PDB entry 6V8P | electron microscopy, 4.10 A resolution (low resolution: residue-level contacts below are approximate; hydrogen-bond / salt-bridge calls are withheld) | chains E and F of the 5 polymer chains in the assembly

Chain E:
Name: DNA polymerase zeta processivity subunit
Organism: Saccharomyces cerevisiae (strain ATCC 204508 / S288c)
UniProt: P38927 (REV7_YEAST); numbering as in UniProt (aligned over 1-245)
Sequence (245 residues; row label = number of the first residue in the row):
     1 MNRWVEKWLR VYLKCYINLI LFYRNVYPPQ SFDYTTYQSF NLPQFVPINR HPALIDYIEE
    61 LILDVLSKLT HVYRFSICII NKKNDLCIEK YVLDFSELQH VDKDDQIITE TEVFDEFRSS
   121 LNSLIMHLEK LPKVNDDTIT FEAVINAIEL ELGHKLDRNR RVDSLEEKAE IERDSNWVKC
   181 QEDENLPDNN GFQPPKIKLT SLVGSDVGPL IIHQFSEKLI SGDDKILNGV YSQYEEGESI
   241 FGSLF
Not modelled in the structure: 1, 102-107, 182-196, 220-245

Chain F:
Name: DNA polymerase delta small subunit
Organism: Saccharomyces cerevisiae (strain ATCC 204508 / S288c)
Notes: EC 2.7.7.7
UniProt: P46957 (DPOD2_YEAST); numbering as in UniProt (aligned over 1-487)
Sequence (494 residues; numbered -6 to 487; the number before each row is that of its first residue; numbers below 1 keep their minus sign (Gly-6 is residue -6)):
    -6 GPGGDLHMDA LLTKFNEDRS LQDENLSQPR TRVRIVDDNL YNKSNPFQLC YKKRDYGSQY
    54 YHIYQYRLKT FRERVLKECD KRWDAGFTLN GQLVLKKDKV LDIQGNQPCW CVGSIYCEMK
   114 YKPNVLDEVI NDTYGAPDLT KSYTDKEGGS DEIMLEDESG RVLLVGDFIR STPFITGVVV
   174 GILGMEAEAG TFQVLDICYP TPLPQNPFPA PIATCPTRGK IALVSGLNLN NTSPDRLLRL
   234 EILREFLMGR INNKIDDISL IGRLLICGNS VDFDIKSVNK DELMISLTEF SKFLHNILPS
   294 ISVDIMPGTN DPSDKSLPQQ PFHKSLFDKS LESYFNGSNK EILNLVTNPY EFSYNGVDVL
   354 AVSGKNINDI CKYVIPSNDN GESENKVEEG ESNDFKDDIE HRLDLMECTM KWQNIAPTAP
   414 DTLWCYPYTD KDPFVLDKWP HVYIVANQPY FGTRVVEIGG KNIKIISVPE FSSTGMIILL
   474 DLETLEAETV KIDI
Not modelled in the structure: -6 to -2, 48-50, 141-142, 204-209, 373-389, 487
Sequence notes: expression tag (-6 to 0)
Swiss-Prot annotation at these positions:
  - modified residue: Met1 (N-acetylmethionine), Ser20 (Phosphoserine)

How chain E and chain F interact:
Pairs across the interface (7):
  Tyr34(E) - Thr225(F)
  Thr35(E) - Asn224(F)
  Thr36(E) - Asn224(F)
  Tyr37(E) - Asn272(F)
  Tyr37(E) - Asp274(F)
  Tyr37(E) - Glu275(F)
  Phe45(E) - Asn224(F)
Other interface residues (no listed pair), chain F (7 interface residues in all): Pro227, Leu230

Summary:
Chain E and chain F form an interface of 5 and 7 residues respectively.
Here chain E is DNA polymerase zeta processivity subunit and chain F is DNA polymerase delta small subunit,
both from Saccharomyces cerevisiae (strain ATCC 204508 / S288c). Entry 6V8P (Structure of DNA Polymerase Zeta
(Apo)) was determined by electron microscopy, deposited together with 6V93.
